8DH8 - chains A and C of the 3 polymer chains in the assembly; structure by electron microscopy, 5.90 A resolution (low resolution: residue-level contacts below are approximate; hydrogen-bond / salt-bridge calls are withheld).

[Chain A]
Protein: Leptin receptor
From: Mus musculus
Reference sequence: P48356 (LEPR_MOUSE); residues 22-839 here = UniProt positions 22-839
Chain sequence (863 residues; each row starts with the number of its first residue):
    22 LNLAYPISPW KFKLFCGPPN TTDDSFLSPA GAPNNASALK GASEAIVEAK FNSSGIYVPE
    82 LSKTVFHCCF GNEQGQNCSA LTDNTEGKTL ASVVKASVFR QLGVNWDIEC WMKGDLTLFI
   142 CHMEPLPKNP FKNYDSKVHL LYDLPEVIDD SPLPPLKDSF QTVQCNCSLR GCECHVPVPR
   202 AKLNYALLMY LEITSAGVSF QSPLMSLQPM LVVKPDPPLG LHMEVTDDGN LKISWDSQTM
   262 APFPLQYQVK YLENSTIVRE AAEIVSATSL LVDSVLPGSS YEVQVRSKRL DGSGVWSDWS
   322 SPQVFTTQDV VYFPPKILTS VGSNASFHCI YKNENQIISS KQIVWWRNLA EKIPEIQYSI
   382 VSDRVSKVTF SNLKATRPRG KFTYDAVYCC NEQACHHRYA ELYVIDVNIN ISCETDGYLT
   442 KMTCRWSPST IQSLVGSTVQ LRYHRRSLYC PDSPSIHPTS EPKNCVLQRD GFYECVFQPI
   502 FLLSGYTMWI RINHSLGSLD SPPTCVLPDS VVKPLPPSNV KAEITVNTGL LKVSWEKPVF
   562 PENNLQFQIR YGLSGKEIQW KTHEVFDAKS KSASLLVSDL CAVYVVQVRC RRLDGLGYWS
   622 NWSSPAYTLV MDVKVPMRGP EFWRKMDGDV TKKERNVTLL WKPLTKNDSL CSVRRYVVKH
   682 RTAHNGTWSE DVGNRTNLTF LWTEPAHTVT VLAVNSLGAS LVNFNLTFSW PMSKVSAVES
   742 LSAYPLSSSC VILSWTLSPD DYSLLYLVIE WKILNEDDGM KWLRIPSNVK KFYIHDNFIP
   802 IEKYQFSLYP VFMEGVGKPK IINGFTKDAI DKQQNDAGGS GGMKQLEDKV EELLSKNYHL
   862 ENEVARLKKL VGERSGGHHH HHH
Not modelled in the structure: 22-124, 825-884
Sequence notes: expression tag (840-884)
Curated features (UniProtKB/Swiss-Prot):
  - region: His-465 to Glu-482 (Leptin-binding)
  - motif: Trp-620 to Ser-624 (WSXWS motif)
  - glycosylation (N-linked (GlcNAc...) asparagine): Asn-41, Asn-56, Asn-73, Asn-98, Asn-187, Asn-275, Asn-345, Asn-431, Asn-514, Asn-622, Asn-657, Asn-668, Asn-686, Asn-695, Asn-698, Asn-726
Reported in the primary citation:
  - mutagenesis - L370S: abolished signaling with Leptin (chain C)

[Chain C]
Protein: Leptin
From: Mus musculus
Reference sequence: P41160 (LEP_MOUSE); residues 1-141 here correspond to UniProt positions 22-162 (UniProt number = residue number + 21)
Chain sequence (141 residues; numbered 1 to 141; the number before each row is that of its first residue):
     1 VPIQKVQDDT KTLIKTIVTR INDISHTQSV SAKQRVTGLD FIPGLHPILS LSKMDQTLAV
    61 YQQVLTSLPS QNVLQIANDL ENLRDLLHLL AFSKSCSLPQ TSGLQKPESL DGVLEASLYS
   121 TEVVALSRLQ GSLQDILQQL D
Reported in the primary citation:
  - disease-associated variants - N82K: decreased binding to Leptin receptor (chain A) (proposed by the authors, not directly observed)
  - mutagenesis - Y119A, S120A: abolished signaling with Leptin receptor (chain A)
  - mutagenesis - S117A: unchanged signaling with Leptin receptor (chain A)
  - mutagenesis - S117N: decreased signaling with Leptin receptor (chain A)
  - mutagenesis - S117N: decreased signaling in response to human LepR
  - mutagenesis - S117A: decreased signaling in response to mouse LepR
  - mutagenesis - D23L/S117N (approximately 90%): decreased signaling
  - disease-associated variants - D79Y, R84W, S120C (proposed by the authors, not directly observed)

[Chain A / chain C interface]
Contacting residue pairs (8; chain A residue first):
  Leu-370(A) with Ser-31(C)
  Pro-399(A) with Thr-27(C)
  Arg-400(A) with Thr-27(C)
  Gly-401(A) with Thr-27(C)
  Cys-416(A) with Arg-35(C); Val-36(C); Thr-37(C)
  His-418(A) with Thr-37(C)
Other interface residues (no listed pair), chain C (6 interface residues in all): Ser-117

[Overview]
Chain A and chain C each contribute 6 residues to their interface. From the paper: Y119A and S120A of chain C
abolish signaling with Leptin receptor (chain A); L370S of chain A abolishes signaling with Leptin (chain C);
7 substitutions were tested in all.
Here chain A is Leptin receptor and chain C is Leptin, both from Mus musculus. Entry 8DH8 (Leptin-bound leptin
receptor complex-full ECD) was determined by electron microscopy, deposited together with 8DH9 and 8DHA.
